7DC9 - chains A and D; structure by X-ray diffraction, 1.70 A resolution.

Chain A (and D):
Molecule: Guanosine deaminase
Organism: Arabidopsis thaliana
Notes: EC 3.5.4.15; chain D of this document is another copy of the same molecule, construct and numbering; everything in this record applies to it too
Reference sequence: Q94BU8 (GSDA_ARATH); residue numbers follow UniProt; this construct covers 29-185
Amino-acid sequence (161 residues; numbered 25 to 185; the number before each row is that of its first residue):
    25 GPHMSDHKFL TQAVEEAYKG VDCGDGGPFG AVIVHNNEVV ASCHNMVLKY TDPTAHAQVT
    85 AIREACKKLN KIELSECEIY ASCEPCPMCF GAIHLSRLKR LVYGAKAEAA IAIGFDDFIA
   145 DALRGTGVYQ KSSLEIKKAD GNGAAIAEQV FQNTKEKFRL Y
Unresolved in the structure: 25-28 (chain D: fully traced)
Differences from the reference sequence: expression tag (25-28); engineered mutation Q82 (Glu in Q94BU8)
Swiss-Prot annotation at these positions:
  - binding site (Zn(2+)): H80, C110, C113

Chain A / chain D interface:
Pairs across the interface (75):
  V71(A) with I96(D), hydrophobic
  T75(A) with C90(D); N94(D); K95(D); I96(D)
  D76(A) with R87(D), salt bridge; I96(D)
  P77(A) with I86(D), hydrophobic; C90(D); I96(D); L119(D); S120(D)
  T78(A) with I86(D); R87(D), hydrogen bond; A116(D)
  H80(A) with L119(D)
  V83(A) with R87(D)
  I86(A) with P77(D), hydrophobic; T78(D)
  R87(A) with D76(D), salt bridge; T78(D); R87(D)
  C90(A) with T75(D); P77(D)
  K91(A) with Y74(D), hydrogen bond (side chain-backbone)
  N94(A) with T75(D)
  K95(A) with T75(D)
  I96(A) with V71(D); T75(D); D76(D); P77(D); Y185(D), hydrophobic
  P111(A) with P111(D); Q154(D)
  M112(A) with M112(D); G115(D); A116(D), hydrophobic; L119(D), hydrophobic
  G115(A) with M112(D); F142(D)
  A116(A) with T78(D); M112(D), hydrophobic
  H118(A) with D140(D), salt bridge; F142(D)
  L119(A) with H80(D); M112(D), hydrophobic; F142(D), hydrophobic
  D140(A) with H118(D), salt bridge; R121(D), salt bridge
  F142(A) with G115(D); H118(D); L119(D), hydrophobic; Q154(D)
  I143(A) with Y153(D), hydrophobic; Q154(D)
  D145(A) with G151(D); V152(D), hydrogen bond (side chain-backbone); Y153(D), hydrogen bond (side chain-backbone); Q154(D), hydrogen bond (side chain-backbone)
  R148(A) with Y153(D)
  T150(A) with V152(D); Y153(D)
  G151(A) with D145(D)
  V152(A) with D145(D), hydrogen bond (backbone-side chain); T150(D)
  Y153(A) with I143(D); D145(D), hydrogen bond (backbone-side chain); R148(D), hydrogen bond; T150(D)
  Q154(A) with P111(D); F142(D); I143(D); D145(D), hydrogen bond (backbone-side chain)
  Y185(A) with I96(D), hydrophobic; R121(D), hydrogen bond (backbone-side chain)
Also at the interface, not in a pair above, chain A (35 interface residues in all): L72, C110, S120, K155
Also at the interface, not in a pair above, chain D (36 interface residues in all): V83, K91, C110, D141

Summary:
Chain A and chain D form an interface of 35 and 36 residues respectively, with 10 hydrogen bonds and 5 salt
bridges. Polar contacts include D76(A)-R87(D), H118(A)-D140(D) and D140(A)-R121(D). UniProt lists 3
Zn2+-binding residues on chain A.
Both chains are Guanosine deaminase (Arabidopsis thaliana). Entry 7DC9 (The structure of the Arabidopsis
thaliana guanosine deaminase mutant E82Q complex with guanosine) was determined by X-ray diffraction together
with 7DBF and 7DCA from the same study.
